Entry 5AV8 (X-ray diffraction, 2.20 A resolution); this record covers chains H and I of the 10 polymer chains in the assembly.

# Chain H
Name: Histone H2B type 1-J
Organism: Homo sapiens
UniProtKB: P06899 (H2B1J_HUMAN); residues 0-125 here correspond to UniProt positions 1-126 (UniProt number = residue number + 1)
Amino-acid sequence (129 residues; each row starts with the number of its first residue; numbers below 1 keep their minus sign (Gly-3 is residue -3)):
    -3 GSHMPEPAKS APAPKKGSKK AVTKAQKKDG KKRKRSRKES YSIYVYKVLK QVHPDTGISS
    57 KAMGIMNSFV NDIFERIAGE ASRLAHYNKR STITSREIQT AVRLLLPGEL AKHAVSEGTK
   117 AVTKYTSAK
Unresolved in the structure: -3 to 30, 125
Construct notes: expression tag (-3 to -1)
Swiss-Prot annotation at these positions:
  - modified residue: Pro1 (N-acetylproline), Glu2 (ADP-ribosyl glutamic acid), Lys5 (N6-(2-hydroxyisobutyryl)lysine), Ser6 (ADP-ribosylserine), Lys11 (N6-(beta-hydroxybutyryl)lysine), Lys12 (N6-(2-hydroxyisobutyryl)lysine), Ser14 (Phosphoserine), Lys15 (N6-acetyllysine), Lys16 (N6-(beta-hydroxybutyryl)lysine), Lys20 (N6-(2-hydroxyisobutyryl)lysine), Lys23 (N6-(2-hydroxyisobutyryl)lysine), Lys24 (N6-(2-hydroxyisobutyryl)lysine), Lys34 (N6-(2-hydroxyisobutyryl)lysine), Glu35 (PolyADP-ribosyl glutamic acid), Ser36 (Phosphoserine), Lys43 (N6-(2-hydroxyisobutyryl)lysine), Lys46 (N6-(2-hydroxyisobutyryl)lysine), Lys57 (N6,N6-dimethyllysine), Arg79 (Dimethylated arginine), Lys85 (N6,N6,N6-trimethyllysine) and 6 more in UniProt
  - glycosylation: Ser112 (O-linked (GlcNAc) serine)
  - cross-link (Glycyl lysine isopeptide (Lys-Gly)): Lys5 (interchain with G-Cter in SUMO2), Lys20 (interchain with G-Cter in SUMO2), Lys34 (interchain with G-Cter in ubiquitin), Lys120 (interchain with G-Cter in ubiquitin)

# Chain I
Molecule: 147-nt DNA strand
Sequence (147 nucleotides; row label = number of the first residue in the row; numbers below 1 keep their minus sign (DA-73 is residue -73)):
   -73 ATCAATATCC ACCTGCAGAT ACTACCAAAA GTGTATTTGG AAACTGCTCC ATCAAAAGGC
   -13 ATGTTCAGCT GGAATCCAGC TGAACATGCC TTTTGATGGA GCAGTTTCCA AATACACTTT
    47 TGGTAGTATC TGCAGGTGGA TATTGAT
Ion coordination: Mn2+ site 1: DG-35, DG-34; Mn2+ site 2 near DG-3 (its only coordinating residue here); Mn2+ site 3 near DG5 (its only coordinating residue here); Mn2+ site 4 near DG27 (its only coordinating residue here); Mn2+ site 5 near DG48 (its only coordinating residue here); Mn2+ site 6 near DG61 (its only coordinating residue here)

# Interface between chain H and chain I
Pairs across the interface (12):
  Arg31(H) with DT50(I), hydrogen bond to the phosphate; DA51(I), salt bridge to the phosphate
  Ser32(H) with DT50(I), phosphate contact
  Arg33(H) with DG49(I), phosphate contact; DT50(I), phosphate contact
  Lys34(H) with DG49(I), hydrogen bond to the phosphate; DT50(I), hydrogen bond to the phosphate
  Glu35(H) with DG49(I), phosphate contact
  Ser36(H) with DG49(I), hydrogen bond to the phosphate
  Ile39(H) with DG48(I), phosphate contact; DG49(I), phosphate contact
  Tyr40(H) with DG48(I), sugar contact
Other interface residues (no listed pair), chain H (9 interface residues in all): Lys43

# In short
Chain H and chain I form an interface of 9 and 4 residues respectively, with 4 hydrogen bonds and 1 salt
bridge. Among the polar pairs are Arg31(H)-DT50(I), Lys34(H)-DG49(I) and Lys34(H)-DT50(I). DG-35(I) and
DG-34(I) coordinate Mn2+ site 1.
Here chain H is Histone H2B type 1-J (Homo sapiens) and chain I is a 147-nt DNA strand. Entry 5AV8 (human
nucleosome core particle) was determined by X-ray diffraction, deposited together with 5AV5, 5AV6, 5AV9, 5AVB
and 5AVC.
